PDB entry 8XC1 | electron microscopy, 2.21 A resolution | chains A and D of the 6 polymer chains in the assembly

[Chain A]
Protein: Systemic RNA interference defective protein 1
From: Caenorhabditis elegans
UniProt: Q9GZC8 (SID1_CAEEL); numbering as in UniProt (aligned over 18-776)
Sequence (792 residues; row label = number of the first residue in the row; numbers below 1 keep their minus sign (Met-15 is residue -15)):
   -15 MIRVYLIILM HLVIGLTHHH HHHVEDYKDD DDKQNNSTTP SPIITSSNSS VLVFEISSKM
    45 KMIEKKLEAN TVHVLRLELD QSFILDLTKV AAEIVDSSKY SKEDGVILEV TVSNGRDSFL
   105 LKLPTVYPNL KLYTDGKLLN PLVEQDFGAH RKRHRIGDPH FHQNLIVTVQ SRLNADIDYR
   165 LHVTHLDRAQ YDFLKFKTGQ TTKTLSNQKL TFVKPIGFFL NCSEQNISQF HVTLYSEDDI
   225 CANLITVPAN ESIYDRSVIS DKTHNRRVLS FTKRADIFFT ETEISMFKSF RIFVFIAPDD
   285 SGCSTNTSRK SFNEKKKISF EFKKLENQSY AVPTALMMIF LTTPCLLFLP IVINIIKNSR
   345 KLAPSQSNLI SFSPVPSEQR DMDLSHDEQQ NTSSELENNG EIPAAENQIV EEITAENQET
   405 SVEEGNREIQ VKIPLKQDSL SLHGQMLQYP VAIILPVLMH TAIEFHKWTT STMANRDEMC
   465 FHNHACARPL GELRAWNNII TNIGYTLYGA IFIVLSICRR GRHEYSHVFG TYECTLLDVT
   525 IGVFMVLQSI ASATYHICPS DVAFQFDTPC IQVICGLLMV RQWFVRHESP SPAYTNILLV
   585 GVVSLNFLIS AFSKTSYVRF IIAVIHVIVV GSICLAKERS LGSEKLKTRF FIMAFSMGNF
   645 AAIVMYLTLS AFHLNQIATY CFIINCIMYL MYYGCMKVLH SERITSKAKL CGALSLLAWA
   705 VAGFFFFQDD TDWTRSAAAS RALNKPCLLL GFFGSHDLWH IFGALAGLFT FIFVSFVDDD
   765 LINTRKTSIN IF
Disordered / not traced: -15 to 31, 344-424, 506-509
Disulfides: Cys225-Cys287, Cys464-Cys542, Cys470-Cys731
Differences from the reference sequence: initiating methionine (-15); expression tag (-14 to 17)
Bound ions: Zn2+: His540, His740, His744
Small-molecule neighbours: N-acetylglucosamine (NAG; 2-acetamido-2-deoxy-beta-D-glucopyranose): Glu208, Gln209, Asn210
Swiss-Prot annotation at these positions:
  - glycosylation (N-linked (GlcNAc...) asparagine): Asn19, Asn20, Asn32, Asn205, Asn210, Asn234, Asn290, Asn311
  - mutagenesis: Asp130 (D130N: In pk3321; defective avoidance behavior in response to P.aeruginosa), Ala173 (A173T: Loss of binding to shorter than 100 base-pair long dsRNA and decreased affinity for longer RNA species. Decreased RNA transport), Pro199 (P199L: In qt10; Failure to spread gene silencing signal. Loss of binding to shorter than 100 base-pair long dsRNA and decreased affinity for longer RNA species. Decreased RNA transport), Ser536 (S536I: In qt2; Defective in dsRNA transport), Arg565 (R565C: In qt4; Failure to spread gene silencing signal)
Reported in the primary citation:
  - binding site for the 50-nt RNA strand: Gln192, Lys193, Lys198, Lys301
  - conformationally variable residues (loop rearrangement): Asp70, Leu170 to Asp176
  - binding site for the 50-nt RNA strand (chain D): Gln65, Asn297

[Chain D]
Molecule: 50-nt RNA strand
Sequence (50 nucleotides; row label = number of the first residue in the row):
     1 GUCCCGAUCU GCACCAAGCG ACUUCUGUCA UCCCAGCCCG UCCCCCGGCC
Disordered / not traced: 1-13, 44-50

[How chain A and chain D interact]
Pairs across the interface (21; chain A residue first):
  Lys45(A) - C22(D)  salt bridge to the phosphate
  Met46(A) - A21(D)  sugar contact
  Gln65(A) - U31(D)  hydrogen bond to the sugar
  Gln65(A) - C32(D)  sugar contact
  Arg135(A) - C32(D)  phosphate contact
  Arg135(A) - C33(D)  phosphate contact
  Lys136(A) - C32(D)  sugar contact
  Lys136(A) - C33(D)  phosphate contact
  His138(A) - C33(D)  phosphate contact
  His166(A) - G20(D)  sugar contact
  Arg172(A) - A30(D)  sugar contact
  Arg172(A) - U31(D)  sugar contact
  Ala173(A) - C29(D)  base contact
  Thr195(A) - G20(D)  phosphate contact
  Val197(A) - G20(D)  phosphate contact
  Ser295(A) - G18(D)  hydrogen bond to the sugar
  Asn297(A) - G18(D)  hydrogen bond to the sugar
  Asn297(A) - C19(D)  hydrogen bond to the sugar
  Glu298(A) - G18(D)  sugar contact
  Lys299(A) - C19(D)  salt bridge to the phosphate
  Lys299(A) - G20(D)  salt bridge to the phosphate
Other interface residues (no listed pair), chain A (19 interface residues in all): Lys43, Thr168, Asp171, Gln174
Other interface residues (no listed pair), chain D (11 interface residues in all): C34

[Summary]
19 residues of chain A and 11 residues of chain D are in contact, with 4 hydrogen bonds and 3 salt bridges.
Polar contacts include Gln65(A)-U31(D), Ser295(A)-G18(D) and Asn297(A)-G18(D). The paper reports a binding
site for the 50-nt RNA strand at Gln192(A), Lys193(A) and Lys198(A) among others; a binding site for the 50-nt
RNA strand (chain D) at Gln65(A) and Asn297(A).
Here chain A is Systemic RNA interference defective protein 1 (Caenorhabditis elegans) and chain D is a 50-nt
RNA strand. Entry 8XC1 (C. elegans SID1 in complex with dsRNA) was determined by electron microscopy together
with 8XBS from the same study.
